5BPD - chains B and E of the 6 polymer chains in the assembly; structure by X-ray diffraction, 2.40 A resolution.

[Chain B]
Molecule: TrmBL2
From: Pyrococcus furiosus
UniProt: Q8U3H1 (TMBL2_PYRFU); residue numbers follow UniProt; this construct covers 1-264
Amino-acid sequence (264 residues; each row starts with the number of its first residue):
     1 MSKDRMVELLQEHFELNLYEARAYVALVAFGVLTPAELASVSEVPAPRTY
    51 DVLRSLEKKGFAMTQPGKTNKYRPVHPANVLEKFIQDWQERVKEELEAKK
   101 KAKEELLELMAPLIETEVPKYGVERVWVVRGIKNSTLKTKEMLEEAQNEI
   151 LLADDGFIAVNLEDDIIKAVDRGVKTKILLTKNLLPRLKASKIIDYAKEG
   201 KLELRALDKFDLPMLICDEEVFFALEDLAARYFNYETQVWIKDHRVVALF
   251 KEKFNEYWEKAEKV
Disordered / not traced: 1, 264
UniProt features mapped onto this chain:
  - DNA-binding region: Leu33 to Arg54 (H-T-H motif)

[Chain E]
Molecule: 21-nt DNA strand
Sequence (21 nucleotides; row label = number of the first residue in the row):
     1 TATATCATCGATAGTGATATA

[Interface between chain B and chain E]
Residue-residue contacts - 6 pairs, chain B then chain E:
  Ala36(B) with DT1(E), sugar contact
  Pro47(B) with DT3(E), base contact; DA4(E), base contact
  Tyr50(B) with DT1(E), hydrogen bond to the phosphate; DA2(E), base contact; DT3(E), base contact
Interface residues without a listed pair, chain B (4 interface residues in all): Arg48
Interface residues without a listed pair, chain E (5 interface residues in all): DT5

[Overview]
The interface between chain B and chain E involves 4 residues on one side and 5 on the other; the contacts
include 1 hydrogen bond. The hydrogen-bonded pair is Tyr50(B)-DT1(E).
Here chain B is TrmBL2 (Pyrococcus furiosus) and chain E is a 21-nt DNA strand. Entry 5BPD (Structure of
TrmBL2, an archaeal chromatin protein, shows a novel mode of DNA binding) was determined by X-ray diffraction,
deposited together with 5BOX, 5BPI and 5BQT.
